2G1P - chains G and B of the 4 polymer chains in the assembly; structure by X-ray diffraction, 1.89 A resolution.

# Chain G
Molecule: 12-nt DNA strand
Sequence (12 nucleotides; row label = number of the first residue in the row):
     1 TCTAGATCTA GA

# Chain B
Name: DNA adenine methylase
From: Escherichia coli
Notes: EC 2.1.1.72
UniProtKB: P0AEE8 (DMA_ECOLI); residue numbers follow UniProt; this construct covers 1-278
Amino-acid sequence (278 residues; row label = number of the first residue in the row):
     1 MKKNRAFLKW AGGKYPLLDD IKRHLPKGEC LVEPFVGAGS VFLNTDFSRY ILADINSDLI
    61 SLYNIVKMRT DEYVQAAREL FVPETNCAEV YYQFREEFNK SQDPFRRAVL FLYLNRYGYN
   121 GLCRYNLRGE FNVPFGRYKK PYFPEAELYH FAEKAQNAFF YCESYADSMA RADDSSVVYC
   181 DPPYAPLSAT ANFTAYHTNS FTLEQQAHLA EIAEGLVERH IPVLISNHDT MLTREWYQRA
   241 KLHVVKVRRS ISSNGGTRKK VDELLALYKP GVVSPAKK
Not modelled in the structure: 1-2, 188-197, 248-259, 271-278
Curated features (UniProtKB/Swiss-Prot):
  - binding site (S-adenosyl-L-methionine): Trp-10, Lys-14, Asp-54, Asp-181
  - mutagenesis: Pro-134 (P134S: About 63% methylase activity, binds S-adenosyl-methionine (SAM) normally), Gly-136 (G136A: About 33% methylase activity, binds SAM normally), Arg-137 (R137L: No methylase activity, binds SAM normally), Lys-139 (K139S/T: 75% methylase activity, binds SAM normally), Asp-181 (D181G/N/S: Protein stable, no methylase activity, no binding to S-adenosyl-methionine), Pro-183 (P183E/G: Low amounts of protein, no methyase activity, no binding to S-adenosyl-methionine; P183R: Protein stable, no methylase activity, no binding to S-adenosyl-methionine)
Ligand contacts: S-adenosylhomocysteine (SAH): Trp-10, Ala-11, Gly-12, Gly-13, Lys-14, Pro-34, Phe-35, Val-36, Gly-37, Ala-38, Gly-39, Ser-40, Asp-54, Ile-55, Asn-56, Leu-59, Glu-163, Ser-164, Tyr-165, Tyr-179, Asp-181, Pro-182, Pro-183, Phe-201, Gln-205
Reported in the primary citation:
  - binding site for the 12-nt DNA strand: Lys-9, Asn-120, Leu-122, Tyr-138, Tyr-184, His-228, Val-261
  - mutagenesis - K9A (60% of wild-type): decreased catalytic activity
  - specificity-determining residues: Lys-9, Leu-122
  - binding site for the 12-nt DNA strand (chain G): Arg-95, Tyr-119, Asn-120, Arg-124, Asn-126, Asn-132, Pro-134, Arg-137
  - specificity-determining residues: Arg-124, Pro-134 (citing earlier work)
  - mutagenesis - L122A: abolished catalytic activity on unmethylated DNA
  - mutagenesis - L122A: unchanged catalytic activity on hemimethylated substrate
  - catalytic residues: Asp-181 to Tyr-184 (proposed by the authors, not directly observed)
  - mutagenesis - Y119A, N120A, R124A: decreased catalytic activity (citing earlier work)

# How chain G and chain B interact
Contacting residue pairs - 19 pairs, chain G then chain B:
  DT7(G) with Thr-198(B), hydrogen bond to the phosphate
  DC8(G) with Leu-127(B), phosphate contact; Thr-198(B), hydrogen bond to the phosphate; Asn-199(B), phosphate contact
  DT9(G) with Asn-126(B), phosphate contact; Leu-127(B), hydrogen bond to the phosphate; Asn-132(B), sugar contact
  DA10(G) with Arg-124(B), hydrogen bond to the base; Asn-126(B), hydrogen bond to the phosphate; Asn-132(B), hydrogen bond to the phosphate
  DG11(G) with Arg-95(B), salt bridge to the phosphate; Arg-124(B), hydrogen bond to the base; Asn-132(B), phosphate contact; Pro-134(B), phosphate contact
  DA12(G) with Tyr-119(B), stacking on the base; Leu-122(B), base contact; Arg-124(B), base contact; Pro-134(B), base contact; Arg-137(B), salt bridge to the phosphate
Interface residues without a listed pair, chain B (13 interface residues in all): Tyr-92, Val-133

# Summary
6 residues of chain G face 13 of chain B across their interface, with 7 hydrogen bonds, 2 salt bridges and 1
aromatic stacking contact. Polar contacts include DA10(G)/Arg-124(B), DG11(G)/Arg-124(B) and
DT7(G)/Thr-198(B). The paper reports the catalytic residue Asp-181(B); K9A, Y119A and N120A of chain B, among
others, reduce catalytic activity; 5 substitutions were tested in all.
Chain G is a 12-nt DNA strand and chain B is DNA adenine methylase (Escherichia coli); the structure,
Structure of E. coli DNA adenine methyltransferase (DAM), was determined by X-ray diffraction.
